7YI4 - chains N and P of the 16 polymer chains in the assembly; structure by electron microscopy, 3.96 A resolution.

# Chain N
Molecule: Histone H2B 1.1
From: Xenopus laevis
UniProt: P02281 (H2B11_XENLA); residues 1-122 here correspond to UniProt positions 5-126 (UniProt number = residue number + 4)
Amino-acid sequence (122 residues; each row starts with the number of its first residue):
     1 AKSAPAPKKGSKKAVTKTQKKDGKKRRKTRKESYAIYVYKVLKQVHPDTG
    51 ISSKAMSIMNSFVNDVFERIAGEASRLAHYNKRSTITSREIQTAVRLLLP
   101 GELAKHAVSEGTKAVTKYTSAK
Disordered / not traced: 1-28, 122
Differences from the reference sequence: engineered mutation Thr29 (Ser33 in P02281)
Swiss-Prot annotation at these positions:
  - modified residue: Lys2 (N6-acetyllysine), Lys9 (N6-acetyllysine), Ser11 (Phosphoserine), Lys12 (N6-acetyllysine), Lys17 (N6-acetyllysine)
  - glycosylation: Ser109 (O-linked (GlcNAc) serine)
  - cross-link: Lys117 (Glycyl lysine isopeptide (Lys-Gly) (interchain with G-Cter in ubiquitin))

# Chain P
Molecule: Wisdom 601 DNA
From: synthetic construct
Sequence (167 nucleotides; numbered -93 to 73; the number before each row is that of its first residue; numbers below 1 keep their minus sign (DG-93 is residue -93)):
   -93 GGTCGCTGTTCAATACATGCACAGGATGTATATATCTGACACGTGCCTGG
   -43 AGACTAGGGAGTAATCCCCTTGGCGGTTAAAACGCGGGGGACAGCGCGTA
     7 CGTGCGTTTAAGCGGTGCTAGAGCTGTCTACGACCAATTGAGCGGCCTGC
    57 AGACCGGGATTCTCCAG
Disordered / not traced: -93 to -78

# Interface between chain N and chain P
Contacting residue pairs (14; chain N residue first):
  Thr29(N) with DC30(P), phosphate contact
  Arg30(N) with DG-45(P), salt bridge to the phosphate
  Tyr39(N) with DA-53(P), hydrogen bond to the phosphate; DC-52(P), phosphate contact
  Gly50(N) with DA-53(P), phosphate contact
  Ile51(N) with DC-54(P), sugar contact; DA-53(P), hydrogen bond to the phosphate
  Ser52(N) with DC-54(P), phosphate contact
  Ser53(N) with DC-54(P), hydrogen bond to the phosphate
  Arg83(N) with DA-34(P), sugar contact; DG-33(P), salt bridge to the phosphate
  Ser84(N) with DA-34(P), hydrogen bond to the phosphate
  Thr85(N) with DG-35(P), hydrogen bond to the phosphate; DA-34(P), hydrogen bond to the phosphate
Also at the interface, not in a pair above, chain N (12 interface residues in all): Lys54, Lys82
Also at the interface, not in a pair above, chain P (9 interface residues in all): DT-46

# Summary
12 residues of chain N and 9 residues of chain P are in contact, with 6 hydrogen bonds and 2 salt bridges.
Among the polar pairs are Tyr39(N)-DA-53(P), Ile51(N)-DA-53(P) and Ser53(N)-DC-54(P).
Chain N is Histone H2B 1.1 (Xenopus laevis) and chain P is Wisdom 601 DNA (synthetic construct); the
structure, Cryo-EM structure of Rpd3S complex bound to H3K36me3 nucleosome in close state, was determined by
electron microscopy (same publication as 7YI0, 7YI1, 7YI2, 7YI3 and 7YI5).
